8AT8 - chain A; structure by X-ray diffraction, 1.51 A resolution.

[Chain A]
Protein: Ferrochelatase
From: Listeria monocytogenes
Notes: EC 4.99.1.1
UniProtKB: A0A3T2BSC5 (A0A3T2BSC5_LISMN); numbering as in UniProt (aligned over 1-309)
Chain sequence (311 residues; row label = number of the first residue in the row):
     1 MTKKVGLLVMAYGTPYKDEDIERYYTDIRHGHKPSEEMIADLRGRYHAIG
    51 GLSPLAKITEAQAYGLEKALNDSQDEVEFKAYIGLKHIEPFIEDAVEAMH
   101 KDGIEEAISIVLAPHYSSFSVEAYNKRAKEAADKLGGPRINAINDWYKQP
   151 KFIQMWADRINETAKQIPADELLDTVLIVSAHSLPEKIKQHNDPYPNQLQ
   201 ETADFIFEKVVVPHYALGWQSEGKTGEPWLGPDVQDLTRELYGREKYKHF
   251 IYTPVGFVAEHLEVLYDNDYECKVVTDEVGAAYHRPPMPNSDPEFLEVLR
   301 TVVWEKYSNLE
Unresolved in the structure: 1-3
Differences from the reference sequence: expression tag (310-311)
Residues lining bound ligands: coproporphyrin III (HT9): Tyr12, Gly13, Thr14, Pro15, Tyr24, Tyr25, Ile28, Arg29, Leu42, Arg45, Tyr46, Ser53, Leu55, Leu112, Ala113, Phe119, Ser120, Tyr124, His182, Leu184, Tyr195, Gly223, Trp229, Phe257, His261, Leu262, Glu263
From the paper describing this entry:
  - binding site for coproporphyrin III: Tyr12, Thr14, Arg45, Tyr46, Ser53, Tyr124, His182, Glu263
  - conformationally variable residues (side-chain flip): Arg29

[Overview]
Ligands of chain A: coproporphyrin III. The paper reports a binding site for coproporphyrin III at Tyr12,
Thr14 and Arg45 among others; conformational variability at Arg29.
Chain A is Ferrochelatase (Listeria monocytogenes); the structure, Structure of coproporphyrin III-LmCpfC, was
determined by X-ray diffraction (same publication as 8AW7).
